Entry 9FA1 (electron microscopy, 3.00 A resolution); this record covers chains A and F of the 7 polymer chains in the assembly.

[Chain A (and F)]
Name: Large T antigen
Organism: Betapolyomavirus macacae
Notes: EC 3.6.4.-; chain F of this document is another copy of the same molecule, construct and numbering; everything in this record applies to it too
Reference sequence: P03070 (LT_SV40); residue numbers follow UniProt; this construct covers 266-627
Chain sequence (362 residues; numbered 266 to 627; the number before each row is that of its first residue):
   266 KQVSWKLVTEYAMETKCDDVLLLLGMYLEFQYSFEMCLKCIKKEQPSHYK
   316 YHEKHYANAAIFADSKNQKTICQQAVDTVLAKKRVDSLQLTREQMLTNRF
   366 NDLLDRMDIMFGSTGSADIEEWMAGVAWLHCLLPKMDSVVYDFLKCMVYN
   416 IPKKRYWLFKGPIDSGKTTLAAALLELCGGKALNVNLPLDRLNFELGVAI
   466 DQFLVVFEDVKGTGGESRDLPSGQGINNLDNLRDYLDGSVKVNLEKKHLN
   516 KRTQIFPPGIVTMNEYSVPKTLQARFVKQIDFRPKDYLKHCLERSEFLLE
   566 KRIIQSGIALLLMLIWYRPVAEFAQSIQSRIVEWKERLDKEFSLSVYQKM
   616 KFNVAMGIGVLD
Residues lining bound ligands: ATP (adenosine-5'-triphosphate): Leu397, Pro427, Ile428, Asp429, Ser430, Gly431, Lys432, Thr433, Thr434, Glu473, Asp474, Asn529, Arg548, Pro549, Lys550, Leu553, Lys554, Leu557, Ile569
Swiss-Prot annotation at these positions:
  - binding site (Zn(2+)): Cys302, Cys305, His313, His317
  - binding site (ATP): Gly426 to Thr433

[Chain A / chain F interface]
Pairs across the interface (23; chain A residue first):
  Gln267(A) - Lys331(F)
  Trp270(A) - Lys331(F)
  Lys271(A) - Asp329(F)  salt bridge
  Gln339(A) - Ser330(F)  hydrogen bond (side chain-backbone)
  Gln339(A) - Lys331(F)
  Gln339(A) - Asn332(F)
  Gln339(A) - Gln333(F)  hydrogen bond
  Asp342(A) - Lys334(F)  salt bridge
  Thr343(A) - Leu293(F)
  Ala346(A) - Leu286(F)
  Ala346(A) - Gly290(F)
  Arg349(A) - Asp284(F)  salt bridge
  Arg349(A) - Leu286(F)
  Val350(A) - Gly290(F)
  Val350(A) - Met291(F)
  Val350(A) - Glu294(F)
  Gln354(A) - Lys304(F)  hydrogen bond
  Gln354(A) - Gln310(F)
  Asn415(A) - Arg567(F)  hydrogen bond (backbone-side chain)
  Pro417(A) - Arg567(F)
  Gly503(A) - Arg567(F)  hydrogen bond (backbone-side chain)
  Ser504(A) - Arg567(F)
  Asn515(A) - Asp284(F)
Also at the interface, not in a pair above, chain A (20 interface residues in all): Leu345, Leu353, Ile416, Arg420, Asp455
Also at the interface, not in a pair above, chain F (19 interface residues in all): Leu287, Leu289, His513, Leu564

[Summary]
20 residues of chain A and 19 residues of chain F are in contact, with 5 hydrogen bonds and 3 salt bridges.
Among the polar pairs are Lys271(A)-Asp329(F), Asp342(A)-Lys334(F) and Arg349(A)-Asp284(F). Chain A binds ATP.
Both chains are Large T antigen (Betapolyomavirus macacae). Entry 9FA1 (Active SV40 LTAg complex with DNA (3D
variability component_002, frame_010)) was determined by electron microscopy (same publication as 9EVH, 9EVP,
9F3T, 9F3U, 9F5I, 9F73 and 14 further entries).
